Entry 6N9X (electron microscopy, 4.10 A resolution (low resolution: residue-level contacts below are approximate; hydrogen-bond / salt-bridge calls are withheld)); this record covers chains B and C of the 9 polymer chains in the assembly.

[Chain B (and C)]
Name: DNA primase/helicase
Source organism: Enterobacteria phage T7
Notes: EC 2.7.7.-, 3.6.4.12; chain C of this document is another copy of the same molecule, construct and numbering; everything in this record applies to it too
UniProtKB: P03692 (PRIM_BPT7); residues 1-566 here = UniProt positions 1-566
Sequence (566 residues; row label = number of the first residue in the row):
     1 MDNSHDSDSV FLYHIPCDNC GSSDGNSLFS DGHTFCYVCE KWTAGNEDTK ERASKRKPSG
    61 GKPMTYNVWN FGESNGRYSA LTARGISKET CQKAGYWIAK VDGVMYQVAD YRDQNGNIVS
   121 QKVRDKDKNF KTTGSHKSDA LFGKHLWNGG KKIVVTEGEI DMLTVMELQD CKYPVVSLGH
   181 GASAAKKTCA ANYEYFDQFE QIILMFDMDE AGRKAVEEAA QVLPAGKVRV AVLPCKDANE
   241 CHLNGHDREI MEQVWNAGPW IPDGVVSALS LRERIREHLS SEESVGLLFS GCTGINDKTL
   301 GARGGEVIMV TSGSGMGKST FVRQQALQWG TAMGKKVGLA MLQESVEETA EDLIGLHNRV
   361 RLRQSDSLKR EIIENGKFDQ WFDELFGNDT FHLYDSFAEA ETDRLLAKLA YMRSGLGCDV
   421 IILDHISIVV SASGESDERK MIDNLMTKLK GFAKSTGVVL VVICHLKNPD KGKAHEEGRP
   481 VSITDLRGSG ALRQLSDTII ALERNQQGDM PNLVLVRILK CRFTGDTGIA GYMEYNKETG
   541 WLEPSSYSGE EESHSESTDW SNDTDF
Unresolved in the structure: 1-9, 45-63, 209-218, 282-283, 397-401, 432-435, 550-566 (chain C: 1-64, 282-283, 397-400, 507-509, 548-566)
Differences from the reference sequence: engineered mutation Gln343 (Glu in P03692)
Curated features (UniProtKB/Swiss-Prot):
  - zinc finger: Cys17 to Cys39 (C4-like)
  - region: Glu550 to Phe566 (Binding to viral DNA polymerase)
  - binding site (Zn(2+)): Cys17, Cys20, Cys36, Cys39
  - binding site (Mg(2+)): Glu157, Asp207, Asp237
  - binding site (ATP): Ser312 to Ser319
  - site (dTTP/dATP binding): Arg361, His465, Arg504, Arg522, Tyr535
Ion coordination: Zn2+: Cys17, Cys20, Cys36, Cys39; Mg2+: Ser319, Gln343 (together with dTTP)
Ligand contacts:
  - dTTP (TTP), molecule 1: Gly315, Met316, Gly317, Lys318, Ser319, Thr320, Gln343, His465, Arg504, Pro511, Asn512, Val514, Tyr535, Lys537, Leu542
  - dTTP (TTP), molecule 2: Gln494, Lys520, Cys521, Arg522, Phe523, Thr524, Gly525
What the authors report for this chain:
  - mutagenesis - E343Q: abolished catalytic activity (citing earlier work)
  - specificity-determining residues: His33 (citing earlier work)

[Interface between chain B and chain C]
Pairs across the interface (57):
  Pro262(B) - Tyr411(C)
  Asp263(B) - Lys408(C)
  Asp263(B) - Tyr411(C)
  Gly264(B) - Asp395(C)
  Val265(B) - Tyr394(C)
  Val265(B) - Met412(C)
  Val266(B) - His392(C)
  Val266(B) - Leu393(C)
  Ala268(B) - Phe382(C)
  Ala268(B) - Phe386(C)
  Ala268(B) - Phe391(C)
  Leu269(B) - Phe386(C)
  Leu269(B) - Asp389(C)
  Leu271(B) - Leu393(C)
  Arg272(B) - Asp379(C)
  Arg272(B) - Phe382(C)
  Arg272(B) - Asp383(C)
  Arg274(B) - Glu347(C)
  Ile275(B) - Glu347(C)
  Ile275(B) - Ala350(C)
  Ile275(B) - Phe378(C)
  Arg276(B) - Phe378(C)
  Arg276(B) - Asp379(C)
  His278(B) - Glu347(C)
  His278(B) - Glu351(C)
  Leu279(B) - Lys369(C)
  Leu279(B) - Ile373(C)
  Leu279(B) - Phe378(C)
  Ser284(B) - Lys369(C)
  Arg439(B) - Glu438(C)
  Arg439(B) - Arg487(C)
  Lys440(B) - Ser433(C)
  Lys440(B) - Glu435(C)
  Asp443(B) - Ser431(C)
  Asp443(B) - Arg487(C)
  Thr447(B) - Ser431(C)
  Thr447(B) - Ala432(C)
  Lys454(B) - Ser396(C)
  Ile483(B) - Glu476(C)
  Thr484(B) - Ala474(C)
  Thr484(B) - Glu476(C)
  Gly490(B) - Asn468(C)
  Arg493(B) - Ser314(C)
  Arg493(B) - Asn468(C)
  Arg493(B) - Glu476(C)
  Gln494(B) - Ser314(C)
  Gln494(B) - His465(C)
  Gln494(B) - Leu466(C)
  Leu495(B) - His425(C)
  Leu519(B) - Gln506(C)
  Lys520(B) - Ser314(C)
  Lys520(B) - Gly315(C)
  Phe523(B) - Arg361(C)
  Phe523(B) - Arg363(C)
  Phe523(B) - Gln364(C)
  Asp526(B) - Lys537(C)
  Thr527(B) - Gln506(C)
Also at the interface, not in a pair above, chain B (42 interface residues in all): Asn115, Gln221, Ser267, Ser280, Val285, Asn444, Lys450, Ser482, Ser489, Ala491, Thr524
Also at the interface, not in a pair above, chain C (51 interface residues in all): Asp127, Gln343, Glu344, Ser345, Val346, Glu348, Asp366, Ile372, Asn388, Ile428, Lys467, Glu477

[Summary]
Chain B and chain C form an interface of 42 and 51 residues respectively. Ligands of chain B: dTTP. Cys17(B),
Cys20(B), Cys36(B) and Cys39(B) coordinate Zn2+. Curated annotation (UniProt) lists 4 Zn2+-binding residues, 3
Mg2+-binding residues and 8 ATP-binding residues on chain B. From the paper: E343Q of chain B abolishes
catalytic activity; the specificity determinant His33(B).
Chain B and chain C are both DNA primase/helicase (Enterobacteria phage T7); the structure, Structure of
bacteriophage T7 lagging-strand DNA polymerase (D5A/E7A) and gp4 (helicase/primase) bound to DNA including
RNA/DNA ..., was determined by electron microscopy, deposited together with 6N7I, 6N7N, 6N7S, 6N7T, 6N7V, 6N7W
and 3 further entries.
